6JKP - chain A; structure by X-ray diffraction, 3.01 A resolution.

[Chain A]
Protein: Methanol dehydrogenase
Source organism: Bifidobacterium kashiwanohense PV20-2
UniProtKB: A0A0A7I0A5 (A0A0A7I0A5_9BIFI); numbering as in UniProt (aligned over 1-375)
Sequence (380 residues; numbered -4 to 375; the number before each row is that of its first residue; numbers below 1 keep their minus sign (Ser-4 is residue -4)):
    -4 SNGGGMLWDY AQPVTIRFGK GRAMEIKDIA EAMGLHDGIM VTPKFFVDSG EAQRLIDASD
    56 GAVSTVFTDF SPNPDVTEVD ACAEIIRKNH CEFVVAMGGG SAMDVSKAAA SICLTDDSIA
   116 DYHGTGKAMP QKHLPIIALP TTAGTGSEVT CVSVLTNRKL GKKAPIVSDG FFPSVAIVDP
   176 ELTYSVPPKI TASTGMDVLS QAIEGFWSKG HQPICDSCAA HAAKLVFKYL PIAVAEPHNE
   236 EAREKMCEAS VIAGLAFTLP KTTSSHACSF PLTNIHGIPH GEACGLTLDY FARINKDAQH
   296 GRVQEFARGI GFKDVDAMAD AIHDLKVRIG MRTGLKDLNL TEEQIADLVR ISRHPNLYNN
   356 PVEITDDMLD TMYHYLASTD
Unresolved in the structure: -4 to -1
Differences from the reference sequence: expression tag (-4 to 0)
Residues lining bound ligands: NAD (nicotinamide-adenine-dinucleotide): Phe40, Phe41, Pro67, Asn68, Gly94, Gly95, Ser96, Asp99, Lys102, Thr136, Thr137, Thr140, Ser142, Thr145, Val147, Val149, Leu177, Ser180, Val181, Pro182, Ile185, Thr189, Asp192, Gln196, Phe252, His275
Reported in the primary citation:
  - binding site for NAD: Phe252 (proposed by the authors, not directly observed)
  - mutagenesis - T257A, F265A: abolished catalytic activity
  - mutagenesis - F252A: decreased catalytic activity

[Summary]
Chain A binds NAD. From the paper: a binding site for NAD at Phe252; T257A and F265A abolish catalytic
activity.
Chain A is Methanol dehydrogenase (Bifidobacterium kashiwanohense PV20-2); the structure, Crystal structure of
sulfoacetaldehyde reductase from Bifidobacterium kashiwanohense in complex with NAD+, was determined by X-ray
diffraction together with 6JKO from the same study.
